PDB entry 6CNQ | X-ray diffraction, 2.15 A resolution | chains A and D of the 3 polymer chains in the assembly

Chain A:
Molecule: Methyl-CpG-binding domain protein 2
Organism: Homo sapiens
UniProtKB: Q9UBB5 (MBD2_HUMAN); residue numbers follow UniProt; this construct covers 143-220
Chain sequence (79 residues; numbered 142 to 220; the number before each row is that of its first residue):
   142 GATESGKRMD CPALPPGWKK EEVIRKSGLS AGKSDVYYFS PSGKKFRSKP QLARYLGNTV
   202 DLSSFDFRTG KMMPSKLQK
Disordered / not traced: 142-147, 216-220
Construct notes: expression tag (142)
Swiss-Prot annotation at these positions:
  - modified residue: Ser181 (Phosphoserine)
From the paper describing this entry:
  - binding site for the 12-nt DNA strand: Arg166, Tyr178
  - binding site for the 12-nt DNA strand (chain D): Arg188
  - mutagenesis - R166A, R188A (about 4-fold): decreased binding to mCA

Chain D:
Molecule: 12-nt DNA strand
Sequence (12 nucleotides; row label = number of the first residue in the row):
     1 GCCAACGTTG GC
Modified / non-standard residues: 5CM (5-methyl-2'-deoxy-cytidine-5'-monophosphate) at position 6

Interface between chain A and chain D:
Residue-residue contacts (8; chain A residue first):
  Arg188(A) with 5CM_6(D), base contact; DG7(D), hydrogen bond to the base
  Ser189(A) with DA5(D), sugar contact; 5CM_6(D), hydrogen bond to the phosphate
  Lys190(A) with DA5(D), phosphate contact
  Pro191(A) with DA5(D), phosphate contact; 5CM_6(D), phosphate contact
  Arg209(A) with DA4(D), salt bridge to the phosphate
Interface residues without a listed pair, chain A (8 interface residues in all): Arg166, Asp176, Gln192

Overview:
8 residues of chain A and 4 residues of chain D are in contact; the contacts include 2 hydrogen bonds and 1
salt bridge. Polar contacts include Arg188(A)-DG7(D), Ser189(A)-5CM_6(D) and Arg209(A)-DA4(D). The paper
reports a binding site for the 12-nt DNA strand at Arg166(A) and Tyr178(A); R166A and R188A of chain A reduce
binding to mCA.
Chain A is Methyl-CpG-binding domain protein 2 (Homo sapiens) and chain D is a 12-nt DNA strand; the
structure, MBD2 in complex with methylated DNA, was determined by X-ray diffraction together with 6CNP, 6C1A,
6C1T, 6C1U and 6C1V from the same study.
